PDB entry 7V9M | electron microscopy, 3.29 A resolution | chains A and B of the 6 polymer chains in the assembly

[Chain A]
Name: Guanine nucleotide-binding protein G(s) subunit alpha isoforms short
Organism: Homo sapiens
UniProtKB: P63092 (GNAS2_HUMAN); numbering as in UniProt (aligned over 1-394)
Amino-acid sequence (394 residues; each row starts with the number of its first residue):
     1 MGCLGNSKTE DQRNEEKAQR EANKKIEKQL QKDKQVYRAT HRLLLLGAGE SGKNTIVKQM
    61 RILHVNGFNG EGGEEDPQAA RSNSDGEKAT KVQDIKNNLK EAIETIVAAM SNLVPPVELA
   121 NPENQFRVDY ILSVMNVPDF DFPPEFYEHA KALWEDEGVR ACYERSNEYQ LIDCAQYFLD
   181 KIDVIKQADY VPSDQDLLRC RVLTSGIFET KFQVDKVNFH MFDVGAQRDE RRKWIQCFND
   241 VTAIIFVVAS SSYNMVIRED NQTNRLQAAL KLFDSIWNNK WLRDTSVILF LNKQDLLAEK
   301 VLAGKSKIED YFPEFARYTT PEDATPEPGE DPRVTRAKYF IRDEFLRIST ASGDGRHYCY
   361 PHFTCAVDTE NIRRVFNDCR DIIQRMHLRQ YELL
Disordered / not traced: 1-9, 49-51, 61-204, 252-262, 304-306
Sequence notes: engineered mutation Asn54 (Ser in P63092), Ala226 (Gly in P63092), Ala268 (Glu in P63092), Lys271 (Asn in P63092), Asp274 (Lys in P63092), Lys280 (Arg in P63092), Asp284 (Thr in P63092), Thr285 (Ile in P63092)

[Chain B]
Name: Guanine nucleotide-binding protein G(I)/G(S)/G(T) subunit beta-1
Organism: Rattus norvegicus
UniProtKB: P54311 (GBB1_RAT); numbering as in UniProt (aligned over 2-340)
Amino-acid sequence (371 residues; row label = number of the first residue in the row; numbers below 1 keep their minus sign (Met-4 is residue -4)):
    -4 MGSLLQSELD QLRQEAEQLK NQIRDARKAC ADATLSQITN NIDPVGRIQM RTRRTLRGHL
    56 AKIYAMHWGT DSRLLVSASQ DGKLIIWDSY TTNKVHAIPL RSSWVMTCAY APSGNYVACG
   116 GLDNICSIYN LKTREGNVRV SRELAGHTGY LSCCRFLDDN QIVTSSGDTT CALWDIETGQ
   176 QTTTFTGHTG DVMSLSLAPD TRLFVSGACD ASAKLWDVRE GMCRQTFTGH ESDINAICFF
   236 PNGNAFATGS DDATCRLFDL RADQELMTYS HDNIICGITS VSFSKSGRLL LAGYDDFNCN
   296 VWDALKADRA GVLAGHDNRV SCLGVTDDGM AVATGSWDSF LKIWNGSSGG GGSGGGGSSG
   356 VSGWRLFKKI S
Disordered / not traced: -4 to 2, 341-366
Sequence notes: initiating methionine (-4); expression tag (-3 to 1, 341-366)

[Interface between chain A and chain B]
Contacting residue pairs - 56 pairs, chain A then chain B:
  Gln19(A) - Asp83(B)  hydrogen bond
  Gln19(A) - Thr86(B)  hydrogen bond
  Gln19(A) - Asn88(B)  hydrogen bond
  Asn23(A) - Asn88(B)
  Asn23(A) - Lys89(B)  hydrogen bond (side chain-backbone)
  Ile26(A) - Lys89(B)
  Ile26(A) - Val90(B)
  Ile26(A) - His91(B)
  Ile26(A) - Ala92(B)  hydrophobic
  Glu27(A) - Lys89(B)  salt bridge
  Leu30(A) - Gly53(B)
  Leu30(A) - Ile80(B)  hydrophobic
  Leu30(A) - Lys89(B)
  Leu30(A) - Ala92(B)  hydrophobic
  Asp33(A) - Leu55(B)
  Asp33(A) - Lys78(B)  salt bridge
  Lys34(A) - Leu55(B)
  Tyr37(A) - Leu55(B)  hydrophobic
  Tyr37(A) - Ala56(B)
  Ser205(A) - Asp118(B)
  Gly206(A) - Asn119(B)
  Ile207(A) - Ser97(B)
  Ile207(A) - Leu117(B)  hydrogen bond (backbone-backbone)
  Phe222(A) - Trp99(B)  hydrophobic
  Ala226(A) - Asn119(B)  hydrogen bond (backbone-side chain)
  Ala226(A) - Thr143(B)
  Gln227(A) - Leu117(B)  hydrogen bond (side chain-backbone)
  Gln227(A) - Asn119(B)  hydrogen bond
  Gln227(A) - Gly144(B)
  Gln227(A) - Tyr145(B)  hydrogen bond (side chain-backbone)
  Arg228(A) - Gly162(B)  hydrogen bond (side chain-backbone)
  Arg228(A) - Asp163(B)
  Arg228(A) - Asp186(B)  salt bridge
  Arg232(A) - Cys204(B)  hydrogen bond (side chain-backbone)
  Arg232(A) - Asp228(B)  salt bridge
  Lys233(A) - Tyr145(B)
  Lys233(A) - Met188(B)
  Lys233(A) - Cys204(B)
  Lys233(A) - Asp228(B)  salt bridge
  Lys233(A) - Asn230(B)  hydrogen bond
  Lys233(A) - Asp246(B)  salt bridge
  Trp234(A) - Leu117(B)  hydrophobic
  Gln236(A) - Arg314(B)  hydrogen bond
  Gln236(A) - Trp332(B)
  Cys237(A) - Lys57(B)  hydrogen bond (backbone-side chain)
  Cys237(A) - Gln75(B)  hydrogen bond
  Cys237(A) - Trp99(B)  hydrogen bond (backbone-side chain)
  Cys237(A) - Met101(B)  hydrophobic
  Phe238(A) - Trp99(B)
  Phe238(A) - Leu117(B)  hydrophobic
  Asn239(A) - Lys57(B)  hydrogen bond
  Asn239(A) - Trp332(B)
  Asp240(A) - Lys57(B)  salt bridge
  Trp281(A) - Asp290(B)
  Trp281(A) - Arg314(B)
  Trp281(A) - Trp332(B)  hydrophobic
Other interface residues (no listed pair), chain A (29 interface residues in all): Glu16, Ala22, Arg42, Glu230, Val241
Other interface residues (no listed pair), chain B (40 interface residues in all): Tyr59, Asp76, Thr87, Thr164, Gly185, Asn313

[In short]
Chain A and chain B form an interface of 29 and 40 residues respectively, with 17 hydrogen bonds and 7 salt
bridges. Among the polar pairs are Glu27(A)-Lys89(B), Asp33(A)-Lys78(B) and Arg228(A)-Asp186(B).
Here chain A is Guanine nucleotide-binding protein G(s) subunit alpha isoforms short (Homo sapiens) and chain
B is Guanine nucleotide-binding protein G(I)/G(S)/G(T) subunit beta-1 (Rattus norvegicus). Entry 7V9M (Cryo-EM
structure of the GHRH-bound human GHRHR splice variant 1 complex) was determined by electron microscopy (same
publication as 7V9L).
